PDB entry 2Z5T | X-ray diffraction, 2.30 A resolution | chains M and P

Chain M:
Molecule: Mdm4 protein
Organism: Danio rerio
Notes: fragment: SWIB domain
UniProtKB: Q4V944 (Q4V944_DANRE); numbering as in UniProt (aligned over 15-140)
Sequence (140 residues; each row starts with the number of its first residue):
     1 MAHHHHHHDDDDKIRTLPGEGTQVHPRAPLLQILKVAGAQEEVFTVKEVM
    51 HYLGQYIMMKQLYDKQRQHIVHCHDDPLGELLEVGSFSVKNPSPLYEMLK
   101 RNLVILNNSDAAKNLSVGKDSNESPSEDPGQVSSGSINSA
Unresolved in the structure: 1-17, 107-140
Sequence notes: expression tag (1-14); engineered mutation Val46 (Leu in Q4V944), Leu95 (Val in Q4V944)

Chain P:
Molecule: Cellular tumor antigen p53
Notes: fragment: transactivation domain
UniProtKB: P04637 (P53_HUMAN); residues 15-29 here = UniProt positions 15-29
Sequence (15 residues; numbered 15 to 29; the number before each row is that of its first residue):
    15 SQETFSDLWKLLPEN
Unresolved in the structure: 15-16, 28-29
UniProt features mapped onto this chain:
  - motif: Glu17 to Leu25 (TADI)
  - modified residue: Ser15 (Phosphoserine), Thr18 (Phosphothreonine), Ser20 (Phosphoserine)
  - cross-link: Lys24 (Glycyl lysine isopeptide (Lys-Gly) (interchain with G-Cter in ubiquitin))
  - natural variant: Ser15 (S15R: In a sporadic cancer), Gln16 (Q16L: In a sporadic cancer), Glu17 (E17D: In a sporadic cancer), Lys24 (K24N: In a sporadic cancer), Glu28 (E28A: In a sporadic cancer)
  - mutagenesis: Ser15 (S15A: Loss of interaction with PPP2R5C, PPP2CA AND PPP2R1A), Thr18 (T18A: No effect on interaction with MDM2 and increase in protein levels after DNA damage), Ser20 (S20A: Abolishes phosphorylation site. Abolishes increase in protein levels after DNA damage; S20D: Constitutively increased TP53 protein levels), Leu22 to Trp23 (Loss of interaction with MDM2, leading to constitutively increased TP53 protein levels), Lys24 (K24R: Abolishes ubiquitination by MUL1)
What the authors report for this chain:
  - conformationally variable residues: Leu25 to Pro27

Chain M / chain P interface:
Residue-residue contacts (21; chain M residue first):
  Met50(M) with Trp23(P), hydrogen bond (backbone-side chain); Leu26(P), hydrophobic
  Leu53(M) with Trp23(P), hydrophobic
  Gly54(M) with Phe19(P); Trp23(P)
  Ile57(M) with Phe19(P), hydrophobic; Trp23(P), hydrophobic
  Met58(M) with Ser20(P)
  Tyr63(M) with Phe19(P), hydrophobic
  Gln68(M) with Glu17(P); Thr18(P); Phe19(P), hydrogen bond (side chain-backbone); Leu22(P)
  His69(M) with Leu22(P)
  Val71(M) with Phe19(P), hydrophobic
  Val89(M) with Leu22(P), hydrophobic; Leu26(P)
  Pro92(M) with Leu26(P), hydrophobic
  Leu95(M) with Trp23(P), hydrophobic
  Tyr96(M) with Leu26(P); Pro27(P), hydrogen bond (side chain-backbone)
Also at the interface, not in a pair above, chain M (14 interface residues in all): Lys90
Interface features reported in the paper:
  - interface residues, chain M: Met50(M), Pro92(M), Tyr96(M)
  - interface residues, chain P: Trp23(P), Leu26(P)

Summary:
14 residues of chain M and 8 residues of chain P are in contact, with 3 hydrogen bonds. Polar contacts include
Met50(M)-Trp23(P), Gln68(M)-Phe19(P) and Tyr96(M)-Pro27(P). From UniProt: 6 mutagenesis sites on chain P. From
the paper: interface residues Met50(M), Pro92(M) and Trp23(P) among others; conformational variability at
Leu25(P).
Chain M is Mdm4 protein (Danio rerio) and chain P is Cellular tumor antigen p53; the structure, Molecular
basis for the inhibition of p53 by Mdmx, was determined by X-ray diffraction, deposited together with 2Z5S.
